Entry 3BIM (X-ray diffraction, 2.60 A resolution); this record covers chains K and D of the 4 polymer chains in the assembly.

== Chain K ==
Protein: BCL-6 corepressor
Organism: Homo sapiens
Notes: fragment: BBD (BTB binding domain)
Reference sequence: Q6W2J9 (BCOR_HUMAN); numbering as in UniProt (aligned over 498-514)
Chain sequence (19 residues; row label = number of the first residue in the row):
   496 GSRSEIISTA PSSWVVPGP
Unresolved in the structure: 496-497
Sequence notes: expression tag (496-497)
UniProt features mapped onto this chain:
  - region: Arg498 to Pro514 (Interaction with BCL6)
Reported in the primary citation:
  - mutagenesis - S507A/W509A/V511A: abolished signaling

== Chain D ==
Protein: B-cell lymphoma 6 protein
Organism: Homo sapiens
Notes: fragment: BTB domain (also known as the POZ domain)
Reference sequence: P41182 (BCL6_HUMAN); residues 5-129 here = UniProt positions 5-129
Chain sequence (127 residues; each row starts with the number of its first residue):
     3 GSADSQIQFT RHASDVLLNL NRLRSRDILT DVVIVVSREQ FRAHKTVLMA CSGLFYSIFT
    63 DQLKRNLSVI NLDPEINPEG FNILLDFMYT SRLNLREGNI MAVMATAMYL QMEHVVDTCR
   123 KFIKASE
Unresolved in the structure: 3-4, 129
Sequence notes: expression tag (3-4); engineered mutation Gln8 (Cys in P41182), Arg67 (Cys in P41182), Asn84 (Cys in P41182)

== How chain K and chain D interact ==
Residue-residue contacts (28; chain K residue first):
  Arg498(K) - Asp6(D)  hydrogen bond (backbone-backbone)
  Arg498(K) - Ser7(D)
  Ser499(K) - Asp6(D)
  Ser499(K) - Ser7(D)
  Ser499(K) - Gln8(D)  hydrogen bond (backbone-backbone)
  Glu500(K) - Gln8(D)
  Ile501(K) - Gln8(D)  hydrogen bond (backbone-backbone)
  Ile501(K) - Ile9(D)
  Ile501(K) - Gln10(D)  hydrogen bond (backbone-backbone)
  Ile502(K) - Gln10(D)
  Ser503(K) - Ile9(D)
  Ser503(K) - Gln10(D)  hydrogen bond (backbone-backbone)
  Ser503(K) - Phe11(D)
  Ser503(K) - Thr12(D)  hydrogen bond (backbone-backbone)
  Thr504(K) - Thr12(D)
  Thr504(K) - Arg13(D)
  Ala505(K) - Arg13(D)
  Pro506(K) - Arg13(D)
  Pro506(K) - Asp17(D)
  Ser507(K) - Asp17(D)  hydrogen bond (backbone-side chain)
  Trp509(K) - Asn21(D)  hydrogen bond (backbone-side chain)
  Val510(K) - Asn21(D)
  Val510(K) - Arg24(D)
  Val511(K) - Asn21(D)  hydrogen bond (backbone-side chain)
  Val511(K) - Arg24(D)  hydrogen bond (backbone-side chain)
  Pro512(K) - Arg28(D)
  Gly513(K) - Arg28(D)
  Pro514(K) - Arg28(D)  hydrogen bond (backbone-side chain)
Other interface residues (no listed pair), chain D (14 interface residues in all): Leu20, Leu25

== In short ==
Chain K and chain D form an interface of 16 and 14 residues respectively; the contacts include 11 hydrogen
bonds. Polar contacts include Ser507(K)-Asp17(D), Trp509(K)-Asn21(D) and Val511(K)-Asn21(D). From the paper:
S507A/W509A/V511A of chain K abolish signaling.
Chain K is BCL-6 corepressor and chain D is B-cell lymphoma 6 protein, both from Homo sapiens; the structure,
Crystal structure of the BCL6 BTB domain dimer in complex with the BCOR BBD corepressor peptide, was
determined by X-ray diffraction.
